Entry 1QDU (X-ray diffraction, 2.80 A resolution); this record covers chains A and T of the 6 polymer chains in the assembly.

== Chain A ==
Molecule: Caspase-8 alpha-chain
Organism: Homo sapiens
Notes: EC 3.4.22.-
Reference sequence: Q14790 (ICE8_HUMAN); the construct lacks a stretch of the UniProt sequence and is renumbered around it, so the offset changes along the chain: 149-157 = UniProt 222-230; 160-175 = UniProt 231-246; 176-222 = UniProt 257-303; 224-248 = UniProt 304-328; 1 more segments
Sequence (153 residues; each row starts with the number of its first residue; note: 8 numbers in that range are skipped by the numbering (no residue carries them; nothing is unmodelled there); a row labelled like 175A-175J holds insertion residues (175A, then the next letters in order)):
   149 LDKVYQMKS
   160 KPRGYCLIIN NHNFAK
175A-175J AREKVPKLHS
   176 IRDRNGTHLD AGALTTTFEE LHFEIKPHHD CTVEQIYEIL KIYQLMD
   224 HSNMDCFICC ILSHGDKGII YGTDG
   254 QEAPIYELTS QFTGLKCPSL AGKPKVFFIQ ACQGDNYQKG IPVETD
Construct notes: conflict His-204 (Asp285 in Q14790)
UniProt features mapped onto this chain:
  - active site: His-237, Cys-285
  - site: Asp-299 (Cleavage)
  - modified residue: Lys-151 (N6-acetyllysine), Tyr-259 (Phosphotyrosine)

== Chain T ==
Molecule: Phq-glu-val-asp-dichloromethylketone inhibitor
Sequence (5 residues; each row starts with the number of its first residue):
  4100 XEVDX
Modified / non-standard residues: PHQ (benzyl chlorocarbonate) at position 4100; 0QE (chloromethane) at position 4104

== How chain A and chain T interact ==
Contacting residue pairs (9; chain A residue first):
  Arg-177(A) with Glu-4101(T), salt bridge
  Arg-179(A) with Asp-4103(T), salt bridge
  His-237(A) with Asp-4103(T), salt bridge
  Gly-238(A) with Asp-4103(T), hydrogen bond (backbone-backbone)
  Gln-283(A) with Asp-4103(T)
  Cys-285(A) with Val-4102(T); Asp-4103(T), hydrogen bond (side chain-backbone); 0QE_4104(T), covalent bond
  Tyr-290(A) with Val-4102(T), hydrophobic
Other interface residues (no listed pair), chain A (9 interface residues in all): Ser-236, Ala-284

== Summary ==
Chain A and chain T form an interface of 9 and 4 residues respectively; the contacts include 1 covalent bond,
2 hydrogen bonds and 3 salt bridges. Among the polar pairs are Arg-177(A)/Glu-4101(T), Arg-179(A)/Asp-4103(T)
and His-237(A)/Asp-4103(T).
Chain A is Caspase-8 alpha-chain (Homo sapiens) and chain T is Phq-glu-val-asp-dichloromethylketone inhibitor;
the structure, Crystal structure of the complex of caspase-8 with the tripeptide ketone inhibitor zevd-dcbmk,
was determined by X-ray diffraction.
